PDB entry 4TLL | X-ray diffraction, 3.59 A resolution | chains B and C of the 4 polymer chains in the assembly

[Chain B]
Name: receptor subunit GluN2B
Organism: Xenopus laevis
UniProtKB: A7XY94 (A7XY94_XENLA); aligned to UniProt positions 20-825 over residues 20-825 (the alignment contains insertions or deletions, so no single offset holds)
Amino-acid sequence (824 residues; each row starts with the number of its first residue):
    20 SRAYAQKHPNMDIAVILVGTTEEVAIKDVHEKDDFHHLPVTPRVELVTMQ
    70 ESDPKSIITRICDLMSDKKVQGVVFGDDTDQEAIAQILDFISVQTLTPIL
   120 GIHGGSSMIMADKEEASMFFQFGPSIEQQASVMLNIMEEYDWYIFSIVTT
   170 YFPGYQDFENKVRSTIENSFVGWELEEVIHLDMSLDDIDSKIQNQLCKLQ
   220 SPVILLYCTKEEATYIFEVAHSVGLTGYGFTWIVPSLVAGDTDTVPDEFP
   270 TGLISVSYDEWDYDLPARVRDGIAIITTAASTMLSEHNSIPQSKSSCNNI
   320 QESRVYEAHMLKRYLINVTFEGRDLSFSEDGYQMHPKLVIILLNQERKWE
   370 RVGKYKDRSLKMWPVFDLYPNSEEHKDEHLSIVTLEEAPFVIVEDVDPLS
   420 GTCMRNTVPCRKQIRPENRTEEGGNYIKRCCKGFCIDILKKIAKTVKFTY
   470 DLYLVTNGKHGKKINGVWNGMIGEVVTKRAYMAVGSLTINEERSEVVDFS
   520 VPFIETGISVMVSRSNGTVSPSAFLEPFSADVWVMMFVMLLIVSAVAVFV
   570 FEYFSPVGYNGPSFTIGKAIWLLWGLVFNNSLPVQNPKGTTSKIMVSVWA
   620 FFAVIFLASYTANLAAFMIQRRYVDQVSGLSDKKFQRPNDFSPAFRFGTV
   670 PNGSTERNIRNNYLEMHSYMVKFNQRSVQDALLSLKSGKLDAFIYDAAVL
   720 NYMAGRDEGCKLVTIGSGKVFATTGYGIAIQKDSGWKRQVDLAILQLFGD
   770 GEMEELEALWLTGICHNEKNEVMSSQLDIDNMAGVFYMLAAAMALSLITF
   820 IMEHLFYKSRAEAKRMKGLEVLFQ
Not modelled in the structure: 20-25, 386-397, 437-442, 536-538, 570-586, 600-609, 790-804, 827-843
Construct notes: engineered mutation Ser20 (Met in A7XY94), Arg21 (Gly in A7XY94), Ala22 (Cys in A7XY94), Glu64 (Ala in A7XY94), Gln69 (Asn in A7XY94), Cys216 (Lys in A7XY94), Asp343 (Asn in A7XY94), Val486 (Thr490 in A7XY94), Leu601 (Val615 in A7XY94), Arg640 (Glu654 in A7XY94), Arg641 (Glu655 in A7XY94); insertion (826-836); expression tag (837-843)
Swiss-Prot annotation at these positions:
  - binding site (Zn(2+)): His122, Glu279
  - glycosylation: Asn336 (N-linked (GlcNAc...) asparagine)
Cystine bridges: Cys81-Cys316, Cys422-Cys449, Cys429-Cys450, Cys729-Cys784
Glycans and other covalent adducts: N-acetylglucosamine (NAG) linked to Asn336
Small-molecule neighbours: QEM (4-[(1R,2S)-3-(4-benzylpiperidin-1-yl)-1-hydroxy-2-methylpropyl]phenol): Ala102, Gln105, Ile106, Phe109, Thr169, Tyr170, Phe171, Pro172, Met202, Glu231

[Chain C]
Name: receptor subunit GluN1
Organism: Xenopus laevis
UniProtKB: C0KD18 (C0KD18_XENLA); aligned to UniProt positions 22-828 over residues 22-828 (the alignment contains insertions or deletions, so no single offset holds)
Amino-acid sequence (823 residues; numbered 22 to 844; the number before each row is that of its first residue):
    22 ADPKIVNIGAVLSTKKHEQIFREAVNQANFFHFTRKIQLNATSVTHRPNA
    72 IQMALSVCEDLISSQVYAILVSHPPAPTDHLTPTPISYTAGFYRIPVIGL
   122 TTRMSIYSDKSIHLSFLRTVPPYSHQALVWFEMMRLFNWNHVILIVSDDH
   172 EGRAAQKKLETLLEEKESKADKVLQFEPGTKNLTALLLEAKELEARVIIL
   222 SASEDDATAVYKSAAMLDMTGAGYVWLVGEREISGSALRYAPDGIIGLQL
   272 INGKNESAHISDAVAVVAQAIHELFEMEQITDPPRGCVGNTNIWKTGPLF
   322 KRVLMSSKYPDGVTGRIEFNEDGDRKFAQYSIMNLQNRKLVQVGIFDGSY
   372 IIQNDRKIIWPGGETERPQGYQMSTRLKIVTIHQEPFVYVRPTTSDGTCR
   422 EEYTINGDPIKKVICNGPDETIPGRPTVPQCCYGFCVDLLIKLAREMDFT
   472 YEVHLVADGKFGTQERVNNSNAAAWNGMMGELLSGQADMIVAPLTINNER
   522 AQYIEFSKPFKYQGLTILVKKEIPRSTLDSFMQPFQSTLWLLVGLSVHVV
   572 AVMLYLLDRFSPFGRFEDALTLSSAMWFSWRVLLNSGLGEGAPRSFSARI
   622 LGMVWAGFAMIIVASYTANLAAFLVLRRPEERITGINDPRLRNPSDKFIY
   672 ATVKQSSVDIYFRRQVELSTMYRHMEKHNYESAAEAIQAVRDNKLHAFIW
   722 DSAVLEFEASQKCDLVTTGELFFRSGFGIGMRKDSPWKQEVSLNILKSHE
   772 NGFMEELDKTWVRYQECDSRSNAPATLTFENMAGVFMLVAGGIVAGIFLI
   822 FIEIAYKSRAEAKRMKGLEVLFQ
Not modelled in the structure: 22, 441-446, 489-493, 580-617, 791-844
Construct notes: engineered mutation Ala22 (Cys in C0KD18), Phe51 (Lys in C0KD18), Phe52 (Arg in C0KD18), Gln300 (Asn in C0KD18), Gln350 (Asn in C0KD18), Asp368 (Asn in C0KD18), Asp440 (Asn in C0KD18), Asp469 (Asn in C0KD18), Ala493 (Lys in C0KD18), Ala494 (Lys in C0KD18), Ala495 (Glu in C0KD18), Arg602 (Gly610 in C0KD18), Leu609 (Ile617 in C0KD18), Arg648 (Asp656 in C0KD18), Glu761 (Asn769 in C0KD18); insertion (829-837); expression tag (838-844)
Cystine bridges: Cys79-Cys308, Cys420-Cys452, Cys436-Cys453, Cys734-Cys788
Small-molecule neighbours: QEM (4-[(1R,2S)-3-(4-benzylpiperidin-1-yl)-1-hydroxy-2-methylpropyl]phenol): Pro106, Tyr109, Thr110, Gly112, Phe113, Lys131, Ser132, Ile133, His134, Leu135

[Interface between chain B and chain C]
Residue-residue contacts - 24 pairs, chain B then chain C:
  Asn509(B) with Leu767(C)
  Glu510(B) with Leu764(C); Leu767(C)
  Pro521(B) with Pro530(C)
  Glu524(B) with Tyr533(C)
  Ala631(B) with Thr638(C); Leu641(C), hydrophobic
  Ala635(B) with Leu645(C), hydrophobic
  Asn681(B) with Glu771(C), hydrogen bond (side chain-backbone)
  Ala741(B) with His770(C), hydrogen bond (backbone-side chain)
  Arg757(B) with Glu188(C); Ser189(C); Gln523(C), hydrogen bond (side chain-backbone)
  Leu761(B) with Asn519(C), hydrogen bond (backbone-side chain); Gln523(C)
  Leu764(B) with Asn518(C); Asn519(C); Ala522(C), hydrophobic
  Gln765(B) with Asn519(C), hydrogen bond
  Phe767(B) with Tyr682(C); Arg745(C)
  Gly768(B) with Tyr682(C); Arg685(C)
  Gly770(B) with Tyr682(C)
Interface residues without a listed pair, chain B (19 interface residues in all): Ser628, Asn632, Thr742, Asp769
Interface residues without a listed pair, chain C (22 interface residues in all): Ile517, Gln686, Phe744, Lys768

[Overview]
Chain B and chain C form an interface of 19 and 22 residues respectively, with 5 hydrogen bonds. Polar pairs
include Asn681(B)-Glu771(C), Ala741(B)-His770(C) and Arg757(B)-Gln523(C). Chain B binds compound QEM. Bound to
chain C: compound QEM. Covalently linked N-acetylglucosamine: at Asn336(B).
Chain B is receptor subunit GluN2B and chain C is receptor subunit GluN1, both from Xenopus laevis; the
structure, Crystal structure of GluN1/GluN2B NMDA receptor, structure 1, was determined by X-ray diffraction
together with 4TLM from the same study.
